PDB entry 1SY9 | solution NMR | chains A and B

Chain A:
Molecule: Calmodulin
Organism: Xenopus laevis
UniProt: P62155 (CALM_XENLA); residues 1-148 here = UniProt positions 1-148
Amino-acid sequence (148 residues; row label = number of the first residue in the row):
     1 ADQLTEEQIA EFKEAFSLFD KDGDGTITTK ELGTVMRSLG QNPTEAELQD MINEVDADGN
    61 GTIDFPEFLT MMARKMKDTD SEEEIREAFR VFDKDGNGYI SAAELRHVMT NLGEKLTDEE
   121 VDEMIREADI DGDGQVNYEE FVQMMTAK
Ion coordination: Ca2+ site 1: D20, D22, D24, T26, E31; Ca2+ site 2: D56, D58, N60, T62, E67; Ca2+ site 3: D93, D95, N97, Y99, E104; Ca2+ site 4: D129, D131, D133, Q135, E140

Chain B:
Molecule: Cyclic-nucleotide-gated olfactory channel
UniProt: Q03041 (CNGA2_BOVIN); residues 151-176 here correspond to UniProt positions 60-85 (UniProt number = residue number - 91)
Amino-acid sequence (26 residues; numbered 151 to 176; the number before each row is that of its first residue):
   151 QQRRGGFRRI ARLVGVLREW AYRNFR
Unresolved in the structure: 151-154, 174-176

Interface between chain A and chain B:
Residue-residue contacts - 28 pairs, chain A then chain B:
  E11(A) - R159(B)
  F19(A) - L167(B)
  L32(A) - W170(B)
  V35(A) - L167(B)
  M36(A) - A171(B)
  L39(A) - L167(B)
  L39(A) - R168(B)
  E47(A) - R173(B)
  M51(A) - W170(B)
  M51(A) - R173(B)
  I63(A) - W170(B)
  M71(A) - W170(B)
  M72(A) - V166(B)
  K75(A) - R173(B)
  E84(A) - G165(B)
  E84(A) - E169(B)
  E87(A) - G165(B)
  E87(A) - R168(B)
  E87(A) - E169(B)
  A88(A) - V164(B)
  A88(A) - G165(B)
  V91(A) - R168(B)
  F92(A) - V164(B)
  M124(A) - F157(B)
  E127(A) - F157(B)
  M144(A) - F157(B)
  M145(A) - R158(B)
  M145(A) - A161(B)
Also at the interface, not in a pair above, chain A (26 interface residues in all): A15, F68, T79, R90, F141
Also at the interface, not in a pair above, chain B (15 interface residues in all): R162, L163

In short:
The interface between chain A and chain B involves 26 residues on one side and 15 on the other. The Ca2+ site
1 is built by D20(A), D22(A), D24(A), T26(A) and E31(A). The Ca2+ site 2 is built by D56(A), D58(A), N60(A),
T62(A) and E67(A).
Chain A is Calmodulin (Xenopus laevis) and chain B is Cyclic-nucleotide-gated olfactory channel; the
structure, Structure of calmodulin complexed with a fragment of the olfactory CNG channel, was determined by
solution NMR.
